2ZR2 - chains A and B; structure by X-ray diffraction, 2.80 A resolution.

[Chain A (and B)]
Protein: Seryl-tRNA synthetase
From: Pyrococcus horikoshii
Notes: EC 6.1.1.11; chain B of this document is another copy of the same molecule, construct and numbering; everything in this record applies to it too
UniProt: O58441 (SYS_PYRHO); numbering as in UniProt (aligned over 1-455)
Amino-acid sequence (455 residues; each row starts with the number of its first residue):
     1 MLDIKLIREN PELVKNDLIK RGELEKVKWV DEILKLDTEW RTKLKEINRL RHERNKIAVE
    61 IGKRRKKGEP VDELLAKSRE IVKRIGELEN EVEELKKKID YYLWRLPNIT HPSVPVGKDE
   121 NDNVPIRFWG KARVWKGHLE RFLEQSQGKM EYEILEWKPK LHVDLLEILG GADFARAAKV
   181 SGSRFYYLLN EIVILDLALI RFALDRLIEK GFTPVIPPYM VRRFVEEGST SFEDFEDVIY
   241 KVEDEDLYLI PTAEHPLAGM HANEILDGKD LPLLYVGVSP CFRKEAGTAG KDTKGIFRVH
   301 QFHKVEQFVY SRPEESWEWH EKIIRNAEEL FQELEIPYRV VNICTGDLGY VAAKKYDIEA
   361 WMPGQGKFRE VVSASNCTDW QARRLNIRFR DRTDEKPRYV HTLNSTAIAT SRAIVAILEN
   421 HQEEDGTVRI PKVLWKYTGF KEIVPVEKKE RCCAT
Unresolved in the structure: 448-455
Swiss-Prot annotation at these positions:
  - binding site (L-serine): Thr252 to Glu254, Glu306, Thr406
  - binding site (ATP): Arg283 to Glu285, Val299, Glu370 to Ser373
Ligand contacts: adenosine monophosphate (AMP): Thr252, Arg283, Glu285, Ile296, Phe297, Arg298, Val299, Phe302, Lys304, Glu370, Val371, Val372, Ser373, Thr406, Ala409, Ser411, Arg412

[How chain A and chain B interact]
Pairs across the interface (119; chain A residue first):
  Arg176(A) - Met260(B)
  Arg176(A) - His261(B)  hydrogen bond
  Arg176(A) - Glu264(B)  salt bridge
  Ala178(A) - Arg222(B)  hydrogen bond (backbone-side chain)
  Lys179(A) - Arg222(B)  hydrogen bond (backbone-side chain)
  Lys179(A) - Phe224(B)
  Lys179(A) - Gly259(B)
  Lys179(A) - Met260(B)  hydrogen bond (side chain-backbone)
  Lys179(A) - His261(B)
  Lys179(A) - Ala262(B)  hydrogen bond (side chain-backbone)
  Lys179(A) - Glu264(B)  salt bridge
  Val180(A) - Val221(B)  hydrophobic
  Val180(A) - Arg222(B)  hydrogen bond (backbone-backbone)
  Val180(A) - Val225(B)
  Val180(A) - Gly259(B)
  Val180(A) - Met260(B)
  Ser181(A) - Pro218(B)
  Ser181(A) - Met220(B)  hydrogen bond (side chain-backbone)
  Ser181(A) - Val221(B)
  Ser181(A) - Arg222(B)
  Ser181(A) - Leu247(B)
  Gly182(A) - Arg222(B)
  Phe185(A) - Met220(B)  hydrophobic
  Tyr186(A) - Ile216(B)
  Tyr186(A) - Pro217(B)
  Tyr186(A) - Pro218(B)
  Tyr187(A) - Val215(B)  hydrophobic
  Tyr187(A) - Ile216(B)
  Tyr187(A) - Pro217(B)  hydrophobic
  Tyr187(A) - Pro218(B)
  Tyr187(A) - Pro256(B)  hydrogen bond (side chain-backbone)
  Tyr187(A) - Met260(B)  hydrogen bond (side chain-backbone)
  Leu188(A) - Pro214(B)
  Leu188(A) - Val215(B)
  Leu188(A) - Ile216(B)  hydrogen bond (backbone-backbone)
  Leu189(A) - Pro214(B)
  Leu189(A) - Val215(B)  hydrophobic
  Asn190(A) - Thr213(B)
  Asn190(A) - Pro214(B)  hydrogen bond (backbone-backbone)
  Val193(A) - Pro214(B)
  Val193(A) - Val215(B)  hydrophobic
  Val193(A) - Ile216(B)  hydrophobic
  Ile194(A) - Arg201(B)
  Ile194(A) - Ile208(B)  hydrophobic
  Leu197(A) - Ile200(B)  hydrophobic
  Leu197(A) - Leu204(B)  hydrophobic
  Ile200(A) - Leu197(B)  hydrophobic
  Arg201(A) - Ile194(B)
  Arg201(A) - Leu197(B)
  Arg201(A) - Tyr437(B)  hydrogen bond (side chain-backbone)
  Leu204(A) - Leu197(B)  hydrophobic
  Thr213(A) - Asn190(B)
  Pro214(A) - Leu188(B)
  Pro214(A) - Leu189(B)
  Pro214(A) - Asn190(B)  hydrogen bond (backbone-backbone)
  Pro214(A) - Val193(B)
  Val215(A) - Tyr187(B)  hydrophobic
  Val215(A) - Leu188(B)
  Val215(A) - Leu189(B)  hydrophobic
  Val215(A) - Val193(B)  hydrophobic
  Ile216(A) - Tyr186(B)
  Ile216(A) - Tyr187(B)
  Ile216(A) - Leu188(B)  hydrogen bond (backbone-backbone)
  Ile216(A) - Val193(B)  hydrophobic
  Pro217(A) - Tyr186(B)
  Pro217(A) - Gln301(B)  hydrogen bond (backbone-side chain)
  Pro218(A) - Ser181(B)
  Pro218(A) - Tyr186(B)
  Pro218(A) - Tyr187(B)
  Pro218(A) - Gln301(B)
  Tyr219(A) - Pro280(B)  hydrophobic
  Tyr219(A) - Phe282(B)  hydrophobic
  Tyr219(A) - Gln301(B)  hydrogen bond (backbone-side chain)
  Tyr219(A) - His303(B)  hydrogen bond
  Met220(A) - Ser181(B)  hydrogen bond (backbone-side chain)
  Met220(A) - Phe185(B)  hydrophobic
  Met220(A) - Tyr240(B)  hydrophobic
  Met220(A) - Leu249(B)  hydrophobic
  Met220(A) - Phe282(B)  hydrophobic
  Met220(A) - Gln301(B)
  Val221(A) - Val180(B)
  Val221(A) - Ser181(B)
  Arg222(A) - Ala178(B)  hydrogen bond (side chain-backbone)
  Arg222(A) - Lys179(B)  hydrogen bond (side chain-backbone)
  Arg222(A) - Val180(B)  hydrogen bond (backbone-backbone)
  Arg222(A) - Ser181(B)
  Arg222(A) - Gly182(B)
  Phe224(A) - Lys179(B)
  Val225(A) - Val180(B)
  Tyr240(A) - Val242(B)  hydrophobic
  Lys241(A) - Val242(B)
  Lys241(A) - Glu243(B)  salt bridge
  Val242(A) - Lys241(B)
  Glu243(A) - Lys241(B)  salt bridge
  Glu243(A) - Val242(B)
  Glu243(A) - Glu243(B)
  Leu247(A) - Ser181(B)
  Leu249(A) - Met220(B)  hydrophobic
  Leu249(A) - Leu249(B)  hydrophobic
  Pro256(A) - Tyr187(B)  hydrogen bond (backbone-side chain)
  Gly259(A) - Lys179(B)
  Gly259(A) - Val180(B)
  Met260(A) - Arg176(B)  hydrogen bond (backbone-side chain)
  Met260(A) - Lys179(B)  hydrogen bond (backbone-side chain)
  Met260(A) - Val180(B)
  Met260(A) - Tyr187(B)
  His261(A) - Arg176(B)  hydrogen bond
  His261(A) - Lys179(B)
  Ala262(A) - Lys179(B)  hydrogen bond (backbone-side chain)
  Glu264(A) - Arg176(B)  salt bridge
  Glu264(A) - Lys179(B)  salt bridge
  Pro280(A) - Tyr219(B)  hydrophobic
  Phe282(A) - Tyr219(B)  hydrophobic
  Gln301(A) - Pro217(B)  hydrogen bond (side chain-backbone)
  Gln301(A) - Pro218(B)
  Gln301(A) - Tyr219(B)  hydrogen bond (side chain-backbone)
  His303(A) - Tyr219(B)  hydrogen bond
  Tyr437(A) - Arg201(B)  hydrogen bond (backbone-side chain)
  Thr438(A) - Arg201(B)
Also at the interface, not in a pair above, chain A (54 interface residues in all): Asp173, Ala177, Asp196, Ile208, Glu245, Val278
Also at the interface, not in a pair above, chain B (53 interface residues in all): Ala177, Asp196, Asp244, Glu245, His300

[Summary]
54 residues of chain A and 53 residues of chain B are in contact, with 30 hydrogen bonds and 6 salt bridges.
Polar pairs include Arg176(A)-Glu264(B), Lys179(A)-Glu264(B) and Lys241(A)-Glu243(B). Bound to chain A:
adenosine monophosphate.
Chain A and chain B are both Seryl-tRNA synthetase (Pyrococcus horikoshii); the structure, Crystal structure
of seryl-tRNA synthetase from Pyrococcus horikoshii complexed with ATP, was determined by X-ray diffraction,
deposited together with 2ZR3 and 2DQ0.
